PDB entry 7VAM | electron microscopy, 3.20 A resolution | chains A and D of the 12 polymer chains in the assembly

[Chain A]
Name: V-type ATP synthase alpha chain
Organism: Thermus thermophilus HB8
Notes: EC 7.1.2.2
UniProt: Q56403 (VATA_THET8); residue numbers follow UniProt; this construct covers 1-578
Amino-acid sequence (578 residues; row label = number of the first residue in the row):
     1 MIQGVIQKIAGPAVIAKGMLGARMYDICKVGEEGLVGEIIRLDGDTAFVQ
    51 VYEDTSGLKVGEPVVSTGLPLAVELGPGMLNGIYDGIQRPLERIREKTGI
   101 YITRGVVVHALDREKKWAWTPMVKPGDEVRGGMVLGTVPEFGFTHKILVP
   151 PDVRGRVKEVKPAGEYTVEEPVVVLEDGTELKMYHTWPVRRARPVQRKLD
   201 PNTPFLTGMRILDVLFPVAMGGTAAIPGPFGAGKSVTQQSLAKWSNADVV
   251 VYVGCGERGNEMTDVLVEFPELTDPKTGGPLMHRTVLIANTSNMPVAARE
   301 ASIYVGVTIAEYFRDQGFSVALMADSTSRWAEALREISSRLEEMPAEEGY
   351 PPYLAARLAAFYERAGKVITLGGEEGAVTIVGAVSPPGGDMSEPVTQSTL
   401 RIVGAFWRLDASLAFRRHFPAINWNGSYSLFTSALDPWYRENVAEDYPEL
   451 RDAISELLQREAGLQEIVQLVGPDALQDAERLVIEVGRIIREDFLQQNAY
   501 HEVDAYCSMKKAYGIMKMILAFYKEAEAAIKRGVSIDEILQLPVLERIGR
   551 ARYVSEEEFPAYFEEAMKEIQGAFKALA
Sequence notes: conflict Ala232 (Ser in Q56403), Ser235 (Thr in Q56403)
Small-molecule neighbours: ADP (adenosine-5'-diphosphate): Met209, Pro229, Phe230, Gly231, Ala232, Gly233, Lys234, Ser235, Val236, Arg258, Glu261, Phe419, Pro420, Gln497, Asn498, Ala499, Tyr500

[Chain D]
Name: V-type ATP synthase beta chain
Organism: Thermus thermophilus HB8
UniProt: Q56404 (VATB_THET8); numbering as in UniProt (aligned over 1-478)
Amino-acid sequence (478 residues; each row starts with the number of its first residue):
     1 MDLLKKEYTGITYISGPLLFVENAKDLAYGAIVDIKDGTGRVRGGQVIEV
    51 SEEYAVIQVFEETTGLDLATTSVSLVEDVARLGVSKEMLGRRFNGIGKPI
   101 DGLPPITPEKRLPITGLPLNPVARRKPEQFIQTGISTIDVMNTLVRGQKL
   151 PIFSGSGLPANEIAAQIARQATVRPDLSGEGEKEEPFAVVFAAMGITQRE
   201 LSYFIQEFERTGALSRSVLFLNKADDPTIERILTPRMALTVAEYLAFEHD
   251 YHVLVILTDMTNYCEALREIGAAREEIPGRRGYPGYMYTDLATIYERAGV
   301 VEGKKGSVTQIPILSMPDDDRTHPIPDLTGYITEGQIQLSRELHRKGIYP
   351 PIDPLPSLSRLMNNGVGKGKTREDHKQVSDQLYSAYANGVDIRKLVAIIG
   401 EDALTENDRRYLQFADAFERFFINQGQQNRSIEESLQIAWALLSMLPQGE
   451 LKRISKDHIGKYYGQKLEEIWGAPQALD
Not modelled in the structure: 1-4, 475-478

[Interface between chain A and chain D]
Contacting residue pairs (54):
  Ala22(A) - Asp67(D)
  Arg23(A) - Leu66(D)
  Met24(A) - Ile14(D)  hydrophobic
  Met24(A) - Thr63(D)
  Met24(A) - Thr64(D)
  Met24(A) - Leu66(D)  hydrogen bond (backbone-backbone)
  Tyr25(A) - Thr64(D)  hydrogen bond (backbone-backbone)
  Arg41(A) - Tyr13(D)
  Arg41(A) - Ile14(D)
  Arg41(A) - Ser15(D)  hydrogen bond
  Leu42(A) - Tyr13(D)
  Leu42(A) - Ile14(D)  hydrogen bond (backbone-backbone)
  Asp43(A) - Thr12(D)
  Asp43(A) - Tyr13(D)
  Gly44(A) - Thr12(D)  hydrogen bond (backbone-backbone)
  Gly44(A) - Leu68(D)
  Asp200(A) - Ser202(D)
  Asp200(A) - Gln206(D)  hydrogen bond
  Met344(A) - Glu275(D)
  Met344(A) - Glu276(D)
  Met344(A) - Ile277(D)  hydrophobic
  Met344(A) - Pro278(D)
  Ala346(A) - Ala272(D)  hydrophobic
  Glu347(A) - Arg268(D)  salt bridge
  Pro352(A) - Glu269(D)
  Pro352(A) - Ala272(D)  hydrophobic
  Ala355(A) - Glu269(D)
  Ala359(A) - Ala224(D)
  Glu363(A) - Thr197(D)
  Glu363(A) - Gln198(D)
  Ser392(A) - Asp318(D)
  Gln397(A) - Pro317(D)
  Gln397(A) - Asp318(D)
  Arg401(A) - Asn262(D)
  Arg401(A) - Glu265(D)  salt bridge
  Ile402(A) - Thr197(D)
  Trp424(A) - Arg345(D)
  Asn425(A) - Arg345(D)  hydrogen bond (backbone-side chain)
  Tyr428(A) - Ser156(D)
  Tyr428(A) - Gly157(D)
  Leu430(A) - Gly157(D)
  Leu430(A) - Arg199(D)
  Phe431(A) - Arg199(D)
  Gln459(A) - Glu342(D)
  Gln459(A) - Arg345(D)
  Ile467(A) - Ala397(D)  hydrophobic
  Ile467(A) - Ile398(D)  hydrophobic
  Ala475(A) - Ile398(D)
  Leu476(A) - Ala397(D)
  Gln477(A) - Ala397(D)  hydrogen bond (backbone-backbone)
  Gln477(A) - Ile398(D)  hydrogen bond (side chain-backbone)
  Gln477(A) - Ile399(D)
  Gln477(A) - Gly400(D)
  Glu480(A) - Ala397(D)
Interface residues without a listed pair, chain A (43 interface residues in all): Leu20, Gly21, Ile40, Lys198, Ala356, Leu400, Gly404, Gly426, Ser427, Glu456, Leu464, Val471
Interface residues without a listed pair, chain D (41 interface residues in all): Thr39, Gly65, Ala69, Asp225, Lys346, Lys394, Val396

[In short]
43 residues of chain A and 41 residues of chain D are in contact; the contacts include 9 hydrogen bonds and 2
salt bridges. Polar pairs include Glu347(A)-Arg268(D), Arg401(A)-Glu265(D) and Arg41(A)-Ser15(D). Ligands of
chain A: ADP.
Chain A is V-type ATP synthase alpha chain and chain D is V-type ATP synthase beta chain, both from Thermus
thermophilus HB8; the structure, V1EG of V/A-ATPase from Thermus thermophilus, high ATP, state1-2, was
determined by electron microscopy together with 7VAI, 7VAJ, 7VAK, 7VAL, 7VAN, 7VAO and 11 further entries from
the same study.
